Entry 5TYF (X-ray diffraction, 1.97 A resolution); this record covers chains A and T of the 4 polymer chains in the assembly.

== Chain A ==
Protein: DNA-directed DNA/RNA polymerase mu
Source organism: Homo sapiens
Notes: EC 2.7.7.7
UniProtKB: Q9NP87 (DPOLM_HUMAN); residue numbers follow UniProt; this construct covers 132-397, 410-494
Sequence (356 residues; row label = number of the first residue in the row; note: 12 numbers in that range are skipped by the numbering (no residue carries them; nothing is unmodelled there)):
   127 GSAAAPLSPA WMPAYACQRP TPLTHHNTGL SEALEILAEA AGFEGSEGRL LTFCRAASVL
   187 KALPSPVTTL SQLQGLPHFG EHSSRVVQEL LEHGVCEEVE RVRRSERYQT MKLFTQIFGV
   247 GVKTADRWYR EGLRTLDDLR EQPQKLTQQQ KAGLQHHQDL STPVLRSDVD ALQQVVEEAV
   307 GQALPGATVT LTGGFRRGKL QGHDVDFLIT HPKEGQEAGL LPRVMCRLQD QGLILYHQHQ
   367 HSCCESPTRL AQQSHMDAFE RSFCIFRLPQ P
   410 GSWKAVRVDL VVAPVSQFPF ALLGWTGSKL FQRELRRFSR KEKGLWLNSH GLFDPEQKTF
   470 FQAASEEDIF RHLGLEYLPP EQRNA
Unresolved in the structure: 127-136, 365-383
Covalently attached groups: 2,3-dihydroxy-1,4-dithiobutane (DTT) linked to Cys180
Sequence notes: expression tag (127-131); conflict Gly410 (Pro in Q9NP87)
Bound ions: Na+ site 1: Thr241, Ile243, Val246 (shared with 1 residue of chain P); Mg2+: Asp330, Asp332 (together with glycolic acid) (shared with 1 residue of chain P); Na+ site 2: Asp330, Asp332, Asp418 (shared with 2 residues of chain P)
Residues lining bound ligands: glycolic acid (GOA): Gly319, Gly320, Arg323, Asp330, Asp332
Swiss-Prot annotation at these positions:
  - region: Arg323 to Asp332 (Involved in ssDNA binding)
  - binding site (Mg(2+)): Asp330, Asp332, Asp418
  - site: Gly433 (Responsible for the low discrimination between dNTP and rNTP)

== Chain T ==
Molecule: 9-nt DNA strand
Sequence (9 nucleotides; row label = number of the first residue in the row):
     1 CGGCATACG

== Interface between chain A and chain T ==
Contacting residue pairs (24; chain A residue first):
  Gly174(A) - DC4(T)  base contact
  Leu177(A) - DC4(T)  phosphate contact
  Leu177(A) - DA5(T)  phosphate contact
  Gln364(A) - DG9(T)  phosphate contact
  Phe385(A) - DG9(T)  phosphate contact
  Glu386(A) - DC8(T)  sugar contact
  Glu386(A) - DG9(T)  hydrogen bond to the phosphate
  Arg387(A) - DA7(T)  hydrogen bond to the base
  Arg387(A) - DC8(T)  hydrogen bond to the sugar
  Arg387(A) - DG9(T)  hydrogen bond to the phosphate
  Phe389(A) - DG9(T)  sugar contact
  Lys438(A) - DA5(T)  base contact
  Arg442(A) - DA5(T)  salt bridge to the phosphate
  Arg445(A) - DA5(T)  hydrogen bond to the base
  Arg445(A) - DT6(T)  hydrogen bond to the base
  Arg446(A) - DA5(T)  sugar contact
  Arg449(A) - DT6(T)  salt bridge to the phosphate
  Lys450(A) - DG3(T)  hydrogen bond to the phosphate
  Lys450(A) - DC4(T)  salt bridge to the phosphate
  Leu456(A) - DT6(T)  sugar contact
  Asn457(A) - DT6(T)  phosphate contact
  Asn457(A) - DA7(T)  hydrogen bond to the phosphate
  His459(A) - DA7(T)  hydrogen bond to the phosphate
  His459(A) - DC8(T)  salt bridge to the phosphate
Also at the interface, not in a pair above, chain A (17 interface residues in all): Arg181

== Summary ==
The interface between chain A and chain T involves 17 residues on one side and 7 on the other, with 9 hydrogen
bonds and 4 salt bridges. Among the polar pairs are Arg387(A)-DA7(T), Arg445(A)-DA5(T) and Arg445(A)-DT6(T).
Chain A binds glycolic acid.
Here chain A is DNA-directed DNA/RNA polymerase mu (Homo sapiens) and chain T is a 9-nt DNA strand. Entry 5TYF
(DNA Polymerase Mu Product Complex, 10 mM Mg2+ (270 min)) was determined by X-ray diffraction (same
publication as 5TXX, 5TXZ, 5TYB, 5TYC, 5TYD, 5TYE and 7 further entries).
